PDB entry 7UPA | electron microscopy, 2.50 A resolution | chains L and A of the 9 polymer chains in the assembly

Chain L:
Protein: Fab 1H8 light chain
From: Mus musculus
Notes: antibody fragment or engineered binder
Sequence (126 residues; row label = number of the first residue in the row; numbers below 1 keep their minus sign (Met-18 is residue -18)):
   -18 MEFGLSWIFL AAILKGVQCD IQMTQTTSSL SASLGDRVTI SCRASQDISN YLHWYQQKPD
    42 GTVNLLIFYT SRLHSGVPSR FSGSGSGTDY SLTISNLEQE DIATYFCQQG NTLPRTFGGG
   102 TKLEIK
Unresolved in the structure: -18 to 0, 107
Disulfide bonds: Cys23-Cys88

Chain A:
Protein: Fusion glycoprotein F0
From: Nipah henipavirus
UniProt: Q9IH63 (FUS_NIPAV); residue numbers follow UniProt; this construct covers 1-480
Sequence (480 residues; row label = number of the first residue in the row):
     1 MVVILDKRCY CNLLILILMI SECSVGILHY EKLSKIGLVK GVTRKYKIKS NPLTKDIVIK
    61 MIPNVSNMSQ CTGSVMENYK TRLNGILTPI KGALEIYKNN THDCVGDVRL AGVCMAGVAI
   121 GIATAAQITA GVALYEAMKN ADNINKLKSS IESTNEAVVK LQETAEKTVY VFTALQDYIN
   181 TNLVPTIDKI PCKQTELSLD LALSKYLSDL LFVFGPNLQD PVSNSMTIQA ISQAFGGNYE
   241 TLLRTLGYAT EDFDDLLESD SITGQIIYVD LSSYYIIVRV YFPILTEIQQ AYIQELLPVS
   301 FNNDNSEWIS IVPNFILVRN TLISNIEIGF CLITKRSVIC NQDYATPMTN NMRECLTGST
   361 EKCPRELVVS SHVPRFALSN GVLFANCISV TCQCQTTGRA ISQSGEQTLL MIDNTTCPTA
   421 VLGNVIISLG KYLGSVNYNS EGIAIGPPVF TDKVDISSQI SSMNQSLQQS KDYIKEAQRL
Unresolved in the structure: 1-26, 107-110
Differences from the reference sequence: conflict Cys104 (Leu in Q9IH63), Cys114 (Ile in Q9IH63), Phe172 (Leu in Q9IH63), Pro191 (Ser in Q9IH63)
Disulfide bonds: Cys71-Cys192, Cys104-Cys114, Cys331-Cys340, Cys355-Cys363, Cys387-Cys392, Cys394-Cys417
Glycans and other covalent adducts: N-acetylglucosamine (NAG) linked to Asn67, Asn99, Asn414, Asn464
UniProt features mapped onto this chain:
  - region: Leu110 to Leu134 (Fusion peptide)
  - site: Arg109, Leu110 (Cleavage)
  - glycosylation (N-linked (GlcNAc...) asparagine): Asn64, Asn67, Asn99, Asn414, Asn464
  - natural variant: Thr250 (T250I: In strain: Isolate NiV/MY/99/VRI-0626), Met348 (M348T: In strain: Isolate Malaysian flying-fox)

Chain L / chain A interface:
Residue-residue contacts (8):
  Asn31(L) - Glu166(A)  hydrogen bond (side chain-backbone)
  Tyr32(L) - Leu53(A)
  Tyr32(L) - Thr54(A)  hydrogen bond (side chain-backbone)
  Tyr32(L) - Lys55(A)
  Tyr50(L) - Thr54(A)
  Ser65(L) - Glu166(A)
  Gly66(L) - Glu166(A)  hydrogen bond (backbone-side chain)
  Ser67(L) - Ala165(A)
Interface residues without a listed pair, chain L (12 interface residues in all): Ser30, Thr51, Arg53, Gly64, Gly91, Leu94
Interface residues without a listed pair, chain A (7 interface residues in all): Asn140, Ile284

Summary:
12 residues of chain L and 7 residues of chain A are in contact, with 3 hydrogen bonds. Among the polar pairs
are Asn31(L)-Glu166(A), Tyr32(L)-Thr54(A) and Gly66(L)-Glu166(A). Covalently linked N-acetylglucosamine: at
Asn67(A), Asn99(A), Asn414(A) and Asn464(A).
Chain L is Fab 1H8 light chain (Mus musculus) and chain A is Fusion glycoprotein F0 (Nipah henipavirus); the
structure, Prefusion-stabilized Nipah virus fusion protein complexed with Fab 1H8, was determined by electron
microscopy (same publication as 7UOP, 7UP9, 7UPB and 7UPK).
